6Z2O - chain A; structure by X-ray diffraction, 1.65 A resolution.

== Chain A ==
Protein: O-glycan protease
Organism: Akkermansia muciniphila ATCC BAA-835
Reference sequence: B2UR60 (B2UR60_AKKM8); residue numbers follow UniProt; this construct covers 25-385
Sequence (371 residues; row label = number of the first residue in the row):
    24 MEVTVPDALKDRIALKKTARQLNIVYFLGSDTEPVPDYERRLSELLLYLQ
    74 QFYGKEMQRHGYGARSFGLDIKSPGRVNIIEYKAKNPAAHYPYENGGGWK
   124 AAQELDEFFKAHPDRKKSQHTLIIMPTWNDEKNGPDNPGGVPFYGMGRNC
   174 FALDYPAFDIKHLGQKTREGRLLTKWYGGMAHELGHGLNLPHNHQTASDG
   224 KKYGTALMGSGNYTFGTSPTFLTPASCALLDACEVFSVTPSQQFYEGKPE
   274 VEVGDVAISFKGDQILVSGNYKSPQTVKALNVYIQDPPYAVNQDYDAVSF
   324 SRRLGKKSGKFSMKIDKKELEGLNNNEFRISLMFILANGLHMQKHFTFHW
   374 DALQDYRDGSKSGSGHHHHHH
Unresolved in the structure: 24, 313-316, 383-394
Construct notes: initiating methionine (24); expression tag (386-394)
Ion coordination: Zn2+: His205, His209, His215 (together with 1,2-ethanediol)
Reported in the primary citation:
  - conformationally variable residues (order/disorder transition): Gly227 to Thr246, Asp309 to Ala320
  - specificity-determining residues: Tyr116, Phe166 (from molecular simulation)

== In short ==
His205, His209 and His215 form the Zn2+ site. From the paper: specificity determinants Tyr116 and Phe166;
conformational variability at Gly227 and Asp309.
Chain A is O-glycan protease (Akkermansia muciniphila ATCC BAA-835); the structure, Crystal structure of wild
type OgpA from Akkermansia muciniphila in P 21 21 21, was determined by X-ray diffraction together with 6Z2D,
6Z2P and 6Z2Q from the same study.
